1YQO - chain A; structure by X-ray diffraction, 1.90 A resolution.

Chain A:
Molecule: Bifunctional P-450:NADPH-P450 reductase
Source organism: Bacillus megaterium
Notes: EC 1.14.14.1, 1.6.2.4; fragment: cytochrome domain
UniProt: P14779 (CPXB_BACME); numbering as in UniProt (aligned over 1-455)
Sequence (455 residues; each row starts with the number of its first residue):
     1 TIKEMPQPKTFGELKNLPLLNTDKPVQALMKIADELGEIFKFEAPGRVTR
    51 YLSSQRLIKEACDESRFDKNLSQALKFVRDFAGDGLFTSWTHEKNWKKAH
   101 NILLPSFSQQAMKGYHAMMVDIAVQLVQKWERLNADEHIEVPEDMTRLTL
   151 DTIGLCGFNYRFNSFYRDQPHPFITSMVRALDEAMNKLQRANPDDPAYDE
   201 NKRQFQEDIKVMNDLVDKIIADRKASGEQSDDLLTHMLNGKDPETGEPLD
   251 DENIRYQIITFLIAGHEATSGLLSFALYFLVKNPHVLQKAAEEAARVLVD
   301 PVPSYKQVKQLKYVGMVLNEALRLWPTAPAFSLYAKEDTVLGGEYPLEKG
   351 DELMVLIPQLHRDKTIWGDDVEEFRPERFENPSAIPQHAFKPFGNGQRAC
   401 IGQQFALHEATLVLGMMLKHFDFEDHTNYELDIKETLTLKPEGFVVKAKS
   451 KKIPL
Not modelled in the structure: 1-2, 189-200
Sequence notes: engineered mutation Ala-268 (Thr in P14779)
Ion coordination: heme Fe near Cys-400 (its only coordinating residue here)
Residues lining bound ligands: heme (HEM): Lys-69, Leu-75, Leu-86, Phe-87, Trp-96, Phe-107, Ile-153, Thr-260, Phe-261, Ala-264, Gly-265, Ala-268, Thr-269, Leu-272, Leu-322, Thr-327, Ala-328, Phe-331, Pro-392, Phe-393, Gly-394, Gln-397, Arg-398, Ala-399, Cys-400, Ile-401, Gly-402, Phe-405, Ala-406

In short:
Bound to chain A: heme.
Chain A is Bifunctional P-450:NADPH-P450 reductase (Bacillus megaterium); the structure, T268A mutant heme
domain of flavocytochrome P450 BM3, was determined by X-ray diffraction together with 1YQP from the same
study.
